PDB entry 6ZIX | X-ray diffraction, 3.40 A resolution | chains A and E of the 4 polymer chains in the assembly

== Chain A ==
Molecule: Transcriptional regulatory protein RcsB
Organism: Salmonella enterica subsp. enterica serovar Typhimurium
UniProtKB: P58663 (RCSB_SALTY); numbering as in UniProt (aligned over 1-216)
Amino-acid sequence (216 residues; row label = number of the first residue in the row):
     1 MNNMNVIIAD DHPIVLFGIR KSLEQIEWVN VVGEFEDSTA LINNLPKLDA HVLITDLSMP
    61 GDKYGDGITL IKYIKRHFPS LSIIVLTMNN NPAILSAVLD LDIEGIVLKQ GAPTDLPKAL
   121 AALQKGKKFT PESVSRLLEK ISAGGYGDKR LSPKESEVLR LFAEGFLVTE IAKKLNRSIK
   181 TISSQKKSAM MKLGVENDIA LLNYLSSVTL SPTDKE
Unresolved in the structure: 1, 127-131, 209-216
Ion coordination: Mg2+: Asp-11, Asp-56
Small-molecule neighbours: beryllium trifluoride (BEF): Asp-11, Asp-56, Ser-58, Leu-86, Thr-87, Met-88, Lys-109
Swiss-Prot annotation at these positions:
  - DNA-binding region: Val-168 to Lys-187 (H-T-H motif)
  - modified residue: Asp-56 (4-aspartylphosphate)
From the paper describing this entry:
  - self-association interface (contacts with another copy of this molecule); pairs are residue here / residue on that copy: Gly-165/Asn-197, Gly-165/Ile-199, Leu-202/Leu-202
  - Mg2+ coordination: Asp-11
  - binding site for beryllium trifluoride: Asp-56, Thr-87
  - post-translational modification sites: Asp-56 (citing earlier work)
  - mutagenesis - L108A: abolished catalytic activity
  - mutagenesis - L108F: decreased catalytic activity
  - mutagenesis - L108A: abolished binding to P1flhDC promoter sequence of 23 bp (chain E)
  - mutagenesis - L108F: decreased binding to P1flhDC promoter sequence of 23 bp (chain E)
  - mutagenesis - L108A, L108F: abolished signaling
  - mutagenesis - D56A: decreased signaling
  - binding site for P1flhDC promoter sequence of 23 bp (chain E): Lys-154, Glu-155, Thr-169, Ile-179, Lys-180, Thr-181, Ser-183, Ser-184
  - mutagenesis - M88A: decreased expression

== Chain E ==
Molecule: P1flhDC promoter sequence of 23 bp
Organism: Salmonella enterica subsp. enterica serovar Typhimurium
Sequence (23 nucleotides; numbered 1 to 23; the number before each row is that of its first residue):
     1 CGAATTAGGA AAAATCTTAG GCG
Unresolved in the structure: 1

== How chain A and chain E interact ==
Pairs across the interface - 9 pairs, chain A then chain E:
  Leu-167(A) with DA14(E), phosphate contact
  Val-168(A) with DA14(E), phosphate contact; DT15(E), phosphate contact
  Thr-169(A) with DA14(E), hydrogen bond to the phosphate
  Ile-179(A) with DT15(E), base contact
  Lys-180(A) with DT15(E), base contact; DC16(E), base contact
  Ser-183(A) with DA14(E), sugar contact; DT15(E), hydrogen bond to the phosphate
Other interface residues (no listed pair), chain A (7 interface residues in all): Lys-187
Other interface residues (no listed pair), chain E (4 interface residues in all): DA13

== Summary ==
The interface between chain A and chain E involves 7 residues on one side and 4 on the other; the contacts
include 2 hydrogen bonds. Polar pairs include Thr-169(A)/DA14(E) and Ser-183(A)/DT15(E). From the paper: a
binding site for P1flhDC promoter sequence of 23 bp (chain E) at Lys-154(A), Glu-155(A) and Thr-169(A) among
others; L108A and L108F of chain A abolish signaling; 4 substitutions were tested in all.
Chain A is Transcriptional regulatory protein RcsB and chain E is P1flhDC promoter sequence of 23 bp, both
from Salmonella enterica subsp. enterica serovar Typhimurium; the structure, Structure of RcsB from Salmonella
enterica serovar Typhimurium bound to promoter P1flhDC in the presence of ..., was determined by X-ray
diffraction, deposited together with 6ZII, 6ZIL and 6ZJ2.
